PDB entry 1Y1V | X-ray diffraction, 3.80 A resolution | chains A and E of the 13 polymer chains in the assembly

# Chain A
Name: DNA-directed RNA polymerase II largest subunit
Source organism: Saccharomyces cerevisiae
Notes: EC 2.7.7.6
Reference sequence: P04050 (RPB1_YEAST); residues 1-1733 here = UniProt positions 1-1733
Sequence (1733 residues; numbered 1 to 1733; the number before each row is that of its first residue):
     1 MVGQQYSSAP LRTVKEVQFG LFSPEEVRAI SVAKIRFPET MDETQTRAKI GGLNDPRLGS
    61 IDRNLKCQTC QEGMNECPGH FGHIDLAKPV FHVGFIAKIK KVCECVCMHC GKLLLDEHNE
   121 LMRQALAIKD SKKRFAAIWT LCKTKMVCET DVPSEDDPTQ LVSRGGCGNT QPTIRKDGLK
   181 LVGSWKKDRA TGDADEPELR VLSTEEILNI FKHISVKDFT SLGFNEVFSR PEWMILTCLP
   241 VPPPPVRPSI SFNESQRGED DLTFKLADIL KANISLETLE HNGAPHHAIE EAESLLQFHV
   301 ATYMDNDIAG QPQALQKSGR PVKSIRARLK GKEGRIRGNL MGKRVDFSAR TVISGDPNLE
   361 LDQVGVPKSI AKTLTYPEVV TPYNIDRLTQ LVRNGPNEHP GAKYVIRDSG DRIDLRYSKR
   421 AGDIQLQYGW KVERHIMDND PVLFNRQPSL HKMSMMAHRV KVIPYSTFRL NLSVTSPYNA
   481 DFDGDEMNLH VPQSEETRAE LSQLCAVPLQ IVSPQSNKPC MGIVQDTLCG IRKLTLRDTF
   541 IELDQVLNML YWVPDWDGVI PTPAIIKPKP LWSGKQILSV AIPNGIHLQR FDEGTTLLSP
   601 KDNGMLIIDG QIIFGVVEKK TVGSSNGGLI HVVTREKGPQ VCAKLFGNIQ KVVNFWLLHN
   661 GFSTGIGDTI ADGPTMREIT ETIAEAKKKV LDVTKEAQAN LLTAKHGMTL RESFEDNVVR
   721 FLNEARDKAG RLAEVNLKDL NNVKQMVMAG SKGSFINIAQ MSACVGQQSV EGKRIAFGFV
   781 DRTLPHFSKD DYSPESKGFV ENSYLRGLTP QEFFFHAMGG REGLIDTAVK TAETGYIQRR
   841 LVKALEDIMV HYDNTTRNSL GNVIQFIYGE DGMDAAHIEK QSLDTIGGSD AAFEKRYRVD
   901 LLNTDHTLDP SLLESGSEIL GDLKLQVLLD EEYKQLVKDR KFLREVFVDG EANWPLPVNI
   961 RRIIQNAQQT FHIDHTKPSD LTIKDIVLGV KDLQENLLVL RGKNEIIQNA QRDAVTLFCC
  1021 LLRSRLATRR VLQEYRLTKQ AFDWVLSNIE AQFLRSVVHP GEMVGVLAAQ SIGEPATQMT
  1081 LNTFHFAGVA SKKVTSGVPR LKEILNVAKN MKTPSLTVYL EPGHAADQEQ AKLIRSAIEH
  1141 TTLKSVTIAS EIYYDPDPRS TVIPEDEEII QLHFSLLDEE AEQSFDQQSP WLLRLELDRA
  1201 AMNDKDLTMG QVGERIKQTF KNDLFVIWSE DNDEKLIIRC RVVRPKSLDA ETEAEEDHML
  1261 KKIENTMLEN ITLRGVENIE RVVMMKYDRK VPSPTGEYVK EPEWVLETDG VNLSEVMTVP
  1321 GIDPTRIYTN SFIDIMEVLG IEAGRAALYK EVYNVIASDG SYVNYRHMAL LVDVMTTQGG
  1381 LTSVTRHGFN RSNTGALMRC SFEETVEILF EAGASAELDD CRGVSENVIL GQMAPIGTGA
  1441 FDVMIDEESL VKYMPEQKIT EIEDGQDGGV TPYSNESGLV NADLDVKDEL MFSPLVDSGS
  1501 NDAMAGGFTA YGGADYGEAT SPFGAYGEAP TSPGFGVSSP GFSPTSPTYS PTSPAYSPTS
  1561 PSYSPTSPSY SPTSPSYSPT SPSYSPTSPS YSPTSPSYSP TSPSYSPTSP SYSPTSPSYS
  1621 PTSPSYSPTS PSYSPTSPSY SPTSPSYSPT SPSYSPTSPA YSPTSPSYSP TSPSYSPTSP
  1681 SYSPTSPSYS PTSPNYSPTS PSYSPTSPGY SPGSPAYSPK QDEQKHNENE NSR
Unresolved in the structure: 1, 187-194, 1177-1186, 1244-1253, 1456-1733
Ion coordination: Zn2+ site 1: Cys67, Cys70, Cys77, His80; Zn2+ site 2: Cys107, Cys110, Cys148, Cys167
Swiss-Prot annotation at these positions:
  - region: Pro248 to Asp260 (Lid loop), Asn306 to Lys323 (Rudder loop), Pro810 to Glu822 (Bridging helix)
  - binding site (Zn(2+)): Cys67, Cys70, Cys77, His80, Cys107, Cys110, Cys148, Cys167
  - binding site (Mg(2+)): Asp481, Asp483, Asp485
  - modified residue: Thr1471 (Phosphothreonine)
  - cross-link (Glycyl lysine isopeptide (Lys-Gly)): Lys695 (interchain with G-Cter in ubiquitin), Lys1246 (interchain with G-Cter in ubiquitin), Lys1350 (interchain with G-Cter in ubiquitin)
What the authors report for this chain:
  - specificity-determining residues: Asn479 (proposed by the authors, not directly observed)

# Chain E
Name: DNA-directed RNA polymerases I, II, and III 27 kDa polypeptide
Source organism: Saccharomyces cerevisiae
Notes: EC 2.7.7.6
Reference sequence: P20434 (RPB5_YEAST); residue numbers follow UniProt; this construct covers 1-215
Sequence (215 residues; numbered 1 to 215; the number before each row is that of its first residue):
     1 MDQENERNIS RLWRAFRTVK EMVKDRGYFI TQEEVELPLE DFKAKYCDSM GRPQRKMMSF
    61 QANPTEESIS KFPDMGSLWV EFCDEPSVGV KTMKTFVIHI QEKNFQTGIF VYQNNITPSA
   121 MKLVPSIPPA TIETFNEAAL VVNITHHELV PKHIRLSSDE KRELLKRYRL KESQLPRIQR
   181 ADPVALYLGL KRGEVVKIIR KSETSGRYAS YRICM
Unresolved in the structure: 1

# Interface between chain A and chain E
Pairs across the interface (75):
  Arg857(A) - Tyr168(E)  hydrogen bond (side chain-backbone)
  Arg857(A) - Leu170(E)
  Arg857(A) - Gln174(E)
  Leu860(A) - Gln174(E)
  Gly861(A) - Gln174(E)
  Asn862(A) - Gln174(E)
  Val863(A) - Gln174(E)  hydrogen bond (backbone-backbone)
  Gln865(A) - Tyr208(E)
  Phe866(A) - Tyr168(E)  hydrophobic
  Phe866(A) - Leu175(E)  hydrophobic
  Phe866(A) - Tyr208(E)  hydrogen bond (backbone-side chain)
  Phe866(A) - Tyr211(E)
  Gly869(A) - Thr204(E)  hydrogen bond (backbone-side chain)
  Glu870(A) - Arg200(E)  salt bridge
  Glu870(A) - Ser202(E)  hydrogen bond
  Glu870(A) - Thr204(E)
  Glu870(A) - Ser205(E)  hydrogen bond (backbone-side chain)
  Glu870(A) - Tyr208(E)
  Asp871(A) - Thr204(E)  hydrogen bond
  Phe942(A) - Gly206(E)
  Phe942(A) - Arg207(E)
  Glu945(A) - Lys201(E)  salt bridge
  Val946(A) - Lys201(E)
  Phe947(A) - Glu203(E)
  Trp954(A) - Glu203(E)
  Leu956(A) - Thr204(E)
  Asn1004(A) - Arg167(E)
  Ile1006(A) - Glu163(E)
  Ile1006(A) - Leu164(E)
  Ile1006(A) - Arg167(E)
  Ile1007(A) - Arg167(E)
  Ile1007(A) - Tyr168(E)  hydrophobic
  Asp1013(A) - Ser205(E)
  Asp1013(A) - Arg207(E)  salt bridge
  Ala1014(A) - Ser205(E)
  Leu1017(A) - Ser202(E)
  Leu1017(A) - Glu203(E)
  Leu1017(A) - Thr204(E)
  Leu1017(A) - Ser205(E)
  Leu1017(A) - Gly206(E)
  Thr1318(A) - Arg14(E)
  Thr1318(A) - Ala138(E)
  Thr1318(A) - Val141(E)
  Pro1324(A) - Val142(E)  hydrophobic
  Pro1324(A) - His147(E)  hydrogen bond (backbone-side chain)
  Thr1325(A) - His146(E)  hydrogen bond (side chain-backbone)
  Thr1325(A) - His147(E)  hydrogen bond (backbone-side chain)
  Thr1325(A) - Glu148(E)  hydrogen bond (backbone-backbone)
  Arg1326(A) - Glu148(E)
  Ile1327(A) - His147(E)  hydrogen bond (backbone-side chain)
  Ile1335(A) - Leu149(E)  hydrophobic
  Glu1337(A) - Pro183(E)
  Val1338(A) - Pro183(E)
  Leu1339(A) - Ile144(E)  hydrophobic
  Leu1339(A) - His147(E)
  Leu1339(A) - Val150(E)
  Gly1340(A) - Asp182(E)
  Ile1341(A) - Asp182(E)  hydrogen bond (backbone-side chain)
  Ile1341(A) - Arg212(E)
  Glu1342(A) - Pro151(E)
  Glu1342(A) - His153(E)
  Glu1342(A) - Ile198(E)
  Glu1342(A) - Arg200(E)  salt bridge
  Glu1342(A) - Arg212(E)  salt bridge
  Ala1343(A) - Leu149(E)  hydrophobic
  Ala1343(A) - Val150(E)  hydrophobic
  Arg1345(A) - Arg200(E)
  Tyr1349(A) - Glu203(E)  hydrogen bond
  Tyr1365(A) - Glu203(E)
  Arg1366(A) - Thr204(E)
  Thr1376(A) - Arg212(E)  hydrogen bond
  Thr1377(A) - Arg177(E)
  Thr1377(A) - Arg212(E)
  Gln1378(A) - Arg177(E)
  Gly1379(A) - Gln179(E)
Also at the interface, not in a pair above, chain A (53 interface residues in all): Ile867, Ala1010, Thr1016, Met1317, Val1319, Pro1320, Ala1346, Ala1347, Asp1373, Asn1393
Also at the interface, not in a pair above, chain E (42 interface residues in all): Arg11, Arg169, Ser173, Pro176, Ile178, Val184, Ser210

# Summary
Chain A and chain E form an interface of 53 and 42 residues respectively, with 15 hydrogen bonds and 5 salt
bridges. Among the polar pairs are Glu870(A)-Arg200(E), Glu945(A)-Lys201(E) and Asp1013(A)-Arg207(E). UniProt
lists 8 Zn2+-binding residues and 3 Mg2+-binding residues on chain A. The paper reports the specificity
determinant Asn479(A).
Chain A is DNA-directed RNA polymerase II largest subunit and chain E is DNA-directed RNA polymerases I, II,
and III 27 kDa polypeptide, both from Saccharomyces cerevisiae; the structure, Refined RNA Polymerase II-TFIIS
complex, was determined by X-ray diffraction together with 1Y1W, 1Y77 and 1Y1Y from the same study.
